PDB entry 6J0Y | X-ray diffraction, 1.80 A resolution | chains A and C

== Chain A ==
Name: Regulator of Ty1 transposition protein 107
Source organism: Saccharomyces cerevisiae (strain ATCC 204508 / S288c)
Notes: fragment: NTD domain
Reference sequence: P38850 (RT107_YEAST); residues 2-513 here = UniProt positions 2-513
Sequence (513 residues; row label = number of the first residue in the row):
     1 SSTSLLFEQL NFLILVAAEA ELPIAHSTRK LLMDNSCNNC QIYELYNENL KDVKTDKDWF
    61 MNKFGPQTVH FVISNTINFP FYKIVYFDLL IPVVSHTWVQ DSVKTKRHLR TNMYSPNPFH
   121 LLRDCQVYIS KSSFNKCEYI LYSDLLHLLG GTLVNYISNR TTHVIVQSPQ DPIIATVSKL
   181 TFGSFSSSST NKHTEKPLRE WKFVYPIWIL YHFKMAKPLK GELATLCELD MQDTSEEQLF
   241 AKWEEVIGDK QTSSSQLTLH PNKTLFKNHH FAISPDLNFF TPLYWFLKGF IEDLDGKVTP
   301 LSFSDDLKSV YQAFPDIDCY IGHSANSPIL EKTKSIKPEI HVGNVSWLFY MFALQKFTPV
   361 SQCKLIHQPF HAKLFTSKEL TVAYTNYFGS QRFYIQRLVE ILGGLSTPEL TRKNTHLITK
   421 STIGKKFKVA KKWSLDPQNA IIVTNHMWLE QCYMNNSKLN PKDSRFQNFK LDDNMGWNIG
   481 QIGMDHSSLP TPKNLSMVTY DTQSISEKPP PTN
Not modelled in the structure: 184-194, 487-513
Sequence notes: expression tag (1)
UniProt features mapped onto this chain:
  - modified residue: Ser304 (Phosphoserine)

== Chain C ==
Name: Peptide from Structure-specific endonuclease subunit SLX4
Source organism: Saccharomyces cerevisiae (strain ATCC 204508 / S288c)
Notes: fragment: Rtt107 interacting motif 2
Reference sequence: Q12098 (SLX4_YEAST); numbering as in UniProt (aligned over 535-587)
Sequence (58 residues; row label = number of the first residue in the row):
   530 GPLGSGSSIR VKLLQESVVK LNPKLVKHNF YRVEANDSEE EETEFDDQFC IADIQLVD
Sequence notes: expression tag (530-534)
What the authors report for this chain:
  - contacts within the chain: Ser567-Glu569, Ser567-Thr572
  - mutagenesis - S567A: decreased binding to Rtt107

== Interface between chain A and chain C ==
Contacting residue pairs (68):
  Thr105(A) with Glu570(C); Phe574(C)
  Lys106(A) with Phe574(C)
  Arg107(A) with Ser567(C), hydrogen bond; Glu569(C), hydrogen bond (side chain-backbone); Glu570(C); Thr572(C), hydrogen bond (side chain-backbone); Phe574(C)
  His108(A) with Glu568(C)
  Leu109(A) with Glu568(C)
  Arg110(A) with Glu568(C); Glu569(C), salt bridge
  Gln126(A) with Glu569(C), hydrogen bond
  Tyr128(A) with Ile538(C)
  Lys131(A) with Pro531(C); Leu532(C), hydrogen bond (backbone-backbone)
  Ser132(A) with Pro531(C); Leu532(C)
  Phe134(A) with Pro531(C)
  Asn135(A) with Gly530(C)
  Asn155(A) with Arg539(C), hydrogen bond
  Tyr156(A) with Arg539(C); Lys541(C)
  Ile157(A) with Arg539(C), hydrogen bond (backbone-backbone); Val540(C); Lys541(C), hydrogen bond (backbone-backbone)
  Ser158(A) with Lys541(C)
  Arg160(A) with Glu569(C), salt bridge; Glu571(C), salt bridge
  Pro172(A) with Leu585(C), hydrophobic; Val586(C)
  Ala175(A) with Val586(C), hydrophobic
  Thr176(A) with Ile538(C); Gln584(C); Leu585(C); Val586(C), hydrogen bond (side chain-backbone)
  Val177(A) with Ile538(C), hydrophobic
  Lys179(A) with Asn551(C), hydrogen bond (backbone-side chain); Leu554(C)
  Leu180(A) with Leu554(C), hydrophobic
  Thr181(A) with Lys549(C); Leu550(C); Asn551(C), hydrogen bond (backbone-backbone)
  Phe182(A) with Leu542(C), hydrophobic; Ser546(C); Lys549(C); Leu550(C), hydrophobic
  Gly183(A) with Lys549(C), hydrogen bond (backbone-backbone)
  Leu198(A) with Leu542(C), hydrophobic
  Arg392(A) with Glu568(C), salt bridge
  Thr407(A) with Arg539(C)
  Pro408(A) with Arg539(C)
  Glu409(A) with Arg539(C), salt bridge; Ile580(C)
  Leu410(A) with Val562(C); Glu563(C), hydrogen bond (backbone-backbone)
  Thr411(A) with Tyr560(C); Arg561(C); Val562(C)
  Arg412(A) with Glu563(C), salt bridge
  Lys413(A) with Tyr560(C)
  Lys425(A) with Ala564(C); Asn565(C), hydrogen bond (side chain-backbone); Asp566(C), salt bridge
  Lys426(A) with Ala564(C), hydrogen bond (side chain-backbone); Asp566(C), salt bridge
  Val429(A) with Ala564(C), hydrophobic
  Trp433(A) with Glu563(C)
Interface residues without a listed pair, chain A (42 interface residues in all): Ser133, Ile173, Ser406
Interface residues without a listed pair, chain C (32 interface residues in all): Ile583
The authors on this interface:
  - residue pairs: Asp566(C)-Lys426(A) (salt bridge), Glu568(C)-Arg392(A) (salt bridge)
  - interface residues, chain A: Gln126(A), Arg160(A)
  - interface residues, chain C: Ile538(C), Val540(C), Leu550(C), Leu554(C), Ser567(C), Glu569(C), Glu571(C), Thr572(C)
  - hot spots on chain C (mutagenesis) - S567A: abolished binding to Regulator of Ty1 transposition protein 107 (chain A)

== In short ==
42 residues of chain A and 32 residues of chain C are in contact; the contacts include 15 hydrogen bonds and 8
salt bridges. Polar pairs include Arg110(A)-Glu569(C), Arg160(A)-Glu569(C) and Arg160(A)-Glu571(C). The
authors report salt bridges between Asp566(C) and Lys426(A) and Glu568(C) and Arg392(A). From the paper: S567A
of chain C reduces binding to Rtt107; interface residues Gln126(A), Arg160(A) and Ile538(C) among others.
Here chain A is Regulator of Ty1 transposition protein 107 and chain C is Peptide from Structure-specific
endonuclease subunit SLX4, both from Saccharomyces cerevisiae (strain ATCC 204508 / S288c). Entry 6J0Y
(Crystal Structure of Yeast Rtt107 and Slx4) was determined by X-ray diffraction together with 6J0V, 6J0W and
6J0X from the same study.
